7SQ1 - chains G and A of the 10 polymer chains in the assembly; structure by electron microscopy, 3.80 A resolution.

# Chain G
Protein: Envelope glycoprotein gp160
From: Human immunodeficiency virus 1
UniProt: Q2N0S6 (Q2N0S6_9HIV1); the construct lacks a stretch of the UniProt sequence and is renumbered around it, so the offset changes along the chain: 32-142 = UniProt 31-141; 151-185 = UniProt 142-176; 189-309 = UniProt 188-308; 312-322 = UniProt 309-319; 2 more segments
Chain sequence (472 residues; row label = number of the first residue in the row; note: 14 numbers in that range are skipped by the numbering (no residue carries them; nothing is unmodelled there); a row labelled like 185A-185K holds insertion residues (185A, then the next letters in order)):
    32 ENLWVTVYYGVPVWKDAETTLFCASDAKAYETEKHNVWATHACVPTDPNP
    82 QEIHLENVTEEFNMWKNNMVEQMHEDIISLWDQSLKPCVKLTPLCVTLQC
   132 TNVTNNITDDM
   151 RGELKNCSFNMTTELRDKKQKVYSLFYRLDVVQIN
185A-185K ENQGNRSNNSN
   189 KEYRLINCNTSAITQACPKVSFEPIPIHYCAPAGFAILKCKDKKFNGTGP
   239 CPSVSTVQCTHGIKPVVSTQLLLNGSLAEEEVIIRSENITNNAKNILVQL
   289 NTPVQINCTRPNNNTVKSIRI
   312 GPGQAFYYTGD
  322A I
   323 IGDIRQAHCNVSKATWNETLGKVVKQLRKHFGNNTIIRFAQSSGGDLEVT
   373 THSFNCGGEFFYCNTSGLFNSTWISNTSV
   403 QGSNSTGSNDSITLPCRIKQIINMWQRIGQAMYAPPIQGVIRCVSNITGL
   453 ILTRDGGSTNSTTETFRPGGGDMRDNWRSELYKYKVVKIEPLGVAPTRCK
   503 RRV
Unresolved in the structure: 58-65, 185A-185K, 403-411
Sequence notes: conflict Glu106 (Thr105 in Q2N0S6), Ile271 (Met270 in Q2N0S6), Leu288 (Phe287 in Q2N0S6), Val304 (Arg303 in Q2N0S6), Tyr319 (Ala316 in Q2N0S6), Asn332 (Thr330 in Q2N0S6), Gln363 (Asn361 in Q2N0S6), Cys501 (Ala498 in Q2N0S6)
Disulfide bonds: Cys54-Cys74, Cys119-Cys205, Cys126-Cys196, Cys131-Cys157, Cys218-Cys247, Cys228-Cys239, Cys296-Cys331, Cys378-Cys445, Cys385-Cys418
Glycans and other covalent adducts: N-acetylglucosamine (NAG) linked to Asn88, Asn133, Asn137, Asn156, Asn160, Asn197, Asn234, Asn262, Asn276, Asn295, Asn301, Asn332, Asn339, Asn355, Asn386, Asn392, Asn398, Asn448, Asn462
Reported in the primary citation:
  - post-translational modification sites: Asn234, Asn355

# Chain A
Protein: C05 Fab heavy chain
From: Mus musculus
Notes: antibody fragment or engineered binder
Chain sequence (122 residues; row label = number of the first residue in the row; a row labelled like 52A-52C holds insertion residues (52A, then the next letters in order)):
     1 EVKLEESGGGLVQAGGSMKLSCVASGFSLSNYWMNWVRQSPEKGLEWVAE
    51 IR
52A-52C LKP
    53 QNYATHYAESVKGRFSISRDDSRSTVYLQM
82A-82C NNL
    83 RAEDTGIYYCTRPGYYGH
100A-100C YAM
   101 DYWGQGTSVTVSS
Unresolved in the structure: 113
Disulfide bonds: Cys22-Cys92

# How chain G and chain A interact
Pairs across the interface (34):
  Ile277(G) - Pro52C(A)
  Thr278(G) - Lys52B(A)
  Thr278(G) - Pro52C(A)
  Lys351(G) - Asn31(A)
  His352(G) - Leu52A(A)
  His352(G) - Pro52C(A)
  Phe353(G) - Leu52A(A)
  Phe353(G) - Pro52C(A)  hydrophobic
  Gly354(G) - Asn31(A)
  Gly354(G) - Tyr32(A)
  Gly354(G) - Leu52A(A)
  Asn355(G) - Asn31(A)
  Asn355(G) - Tyr32(A)  hydrogen bond (backbone-backbone)
  Asn355(G) - Trp33(A)
  Asn356(G) - Trp33(A)
  Asn356(G) - Pro95(A)
  Asn356(G) - Gly96(A)  hydrogen bond (side chain-backbone)
  Asn356(G) - Tyr97(A)  hydrogen bond (side chain-backbone)
  Asn356(G) - Tyr98(A)
  Asn356(G) - Gly99(A)
  Asn356(G) - Tyr100A(A)
  Thr357(G) - Trp33(A)
  Ile396(G) - Tyr98(A)
  Ile396(G) - Gly99(A)
  Ser397(G) - Tyr98(A)
  Ser397(G) - His100(A)  hydrogen bond
  Asn398(G) - Tyr98(A)  hydrogen bond
  Arg456(G) - Pro52C(A)  hydrogen bond (side chain-backbone)
  Ser460(G) - Gln53(A)
  Thr461(G) - Arg52(A)  hydrogen bond (backbone-side chain)
  Thr461(G) - Gln53(A)
  Thr461(G) - His58(A)  hydrogen bond (backbone-side chain)
  Asn462(G) - His58(A)
  Ser463(G) - Arg52(A)
Other interface residues (no listed pair), chain G (20 interface residues in all): Arg350, Ile358, Thr464
Other interface residues (no listed pair), chain A (17 interface residues in all): Ala56
Interface features reported in the paper:
  - epitope / paratope residues, chain G: Asn355(G)

# Summary
20 residues of chain G and 17 residues of chain A are in contact; the contacts include 8 hydrogen bonds. Among
the polar pairs are Asn356(G)-Gly96(A), Asn356(G)-Tyr97(A) and Ser397(G)-His100(A). N-acetylglucosamine is
covalently linked to Asn88(G), Asn133(G), Asn137(G), Asn156(G), Asn160(G) and Asn197(G) and 13 more. From the
paper: the epitope/paratope residue Asn355(G); modification sites Asn234(G) and Asn355(G).
Here chain G is Envelope glycoprotein gp160 (Human immunodeficiency virus 1) and chain A is C05 Fab heavy
chain (Mus musculus). Entry 7SQ1 (BG505.MD39TS Env trimer in complex with Fab from antibody C05) was
determined by electron microscopy.
